8YXW - chains A and B of the 4 polymer chains in the assembly; structure by X-ray diffraction, 2.10 A resolution.

Chain A:
Molecule: Activating signal cointegrator 1
From: Homo sapiens
Reference sequence: Q15650 (TRIP4_HUMAN); residue numbers follow UniProt; this construct covers 435-575
Chain sequence (142 residues; each row starts with the number of its first residue):
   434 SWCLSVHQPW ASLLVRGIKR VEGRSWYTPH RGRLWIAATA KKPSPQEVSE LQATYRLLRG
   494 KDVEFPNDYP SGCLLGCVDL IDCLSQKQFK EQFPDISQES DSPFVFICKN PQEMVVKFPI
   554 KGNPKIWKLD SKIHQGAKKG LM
Sequence notes: expression tag (434)

Chain B:
Molecule: 12-nt DNA strand
Sequence (12 nucleotides; each row starts with the number of its first residue):
     1 GGAGGTACCT CA

How chain A and chain B interact:
Pairs across the interface (8):
  Thr472(A) - DG2(B)  phosphate contact
  Ala473(A) - DG2(B)  hydrogen bond to the phosphate
  Lys554(A) - DG2(B)  phosphate contact
  Lys554(A) - DA3(B)  salt bridge to the phosphate
  Gly555(A) - DG1(B)  sugar contact
  Gly555(A) - DG2(B)  hydrogen bond to the phosphate
  Asn556(A) - DG1(B)  sugar contact
  Pro557(A) - DG1(B)  sugar contact
Other interface residues (no listed pair), chain A (9 interface residues in all): Ser438, Ala471, Ile553

In short:
9 residues of chain A and 3 residues of chain B are in contact; the contacts include 2 hydrogen bonds and 1
salt bridge. Polar contacts include Ala473(A)-DG2(B), Gly555(A)-DG2(B) and Lys554(A)-DA3(B).
Chain A is Activating signal cointegrator 1 (Homo sapiens) and chain B is a 12-nt DNA strand; the structure,
TRIP4 ASCH domain in complex with a 12bp dsDNA (5'-TGAGGTACCTCC-3'), was determined by X-ray diffraction,
deposited together with 8YEW, 8YEY, 8YFI, 8YFJ and 8YXX.
